Entry 9GU0 (electron microscopy, 2.96 A resolution); this record covers chains E and I of the 11 polymer chains in the assembly.

# Chain E
Molecule: Acetylcholine receptor subunit epsilon, Green fluorescent protein
Source organism: Homo sapiens
Notes: engineered mutation(s): EGFP insertion between residues R344 and A345 in the M3-M4 intracellular loop
UniProt: chimeric construct of Q04844, P42212: residues 1-333 from Q04844 (ACHE_HUMAN) positions 21-364 (UniProt number = residue number + 20); residues 333-342 from P42212 positions 2-238 (offset varies); residues 342-473 from Q04844 (ACHE_HUMAN) positions 362-493 (UniProt number = residue number + 20)
Amino-acid sequence (721 residues; row label = number of the first residue in the row; note: 67 numbers in that range are skipped by the numbering (no residue carries them; nothing is unmodelled there); a row labelled like 333A-333Z holds insertion residues (333A, then the next letters in order)):
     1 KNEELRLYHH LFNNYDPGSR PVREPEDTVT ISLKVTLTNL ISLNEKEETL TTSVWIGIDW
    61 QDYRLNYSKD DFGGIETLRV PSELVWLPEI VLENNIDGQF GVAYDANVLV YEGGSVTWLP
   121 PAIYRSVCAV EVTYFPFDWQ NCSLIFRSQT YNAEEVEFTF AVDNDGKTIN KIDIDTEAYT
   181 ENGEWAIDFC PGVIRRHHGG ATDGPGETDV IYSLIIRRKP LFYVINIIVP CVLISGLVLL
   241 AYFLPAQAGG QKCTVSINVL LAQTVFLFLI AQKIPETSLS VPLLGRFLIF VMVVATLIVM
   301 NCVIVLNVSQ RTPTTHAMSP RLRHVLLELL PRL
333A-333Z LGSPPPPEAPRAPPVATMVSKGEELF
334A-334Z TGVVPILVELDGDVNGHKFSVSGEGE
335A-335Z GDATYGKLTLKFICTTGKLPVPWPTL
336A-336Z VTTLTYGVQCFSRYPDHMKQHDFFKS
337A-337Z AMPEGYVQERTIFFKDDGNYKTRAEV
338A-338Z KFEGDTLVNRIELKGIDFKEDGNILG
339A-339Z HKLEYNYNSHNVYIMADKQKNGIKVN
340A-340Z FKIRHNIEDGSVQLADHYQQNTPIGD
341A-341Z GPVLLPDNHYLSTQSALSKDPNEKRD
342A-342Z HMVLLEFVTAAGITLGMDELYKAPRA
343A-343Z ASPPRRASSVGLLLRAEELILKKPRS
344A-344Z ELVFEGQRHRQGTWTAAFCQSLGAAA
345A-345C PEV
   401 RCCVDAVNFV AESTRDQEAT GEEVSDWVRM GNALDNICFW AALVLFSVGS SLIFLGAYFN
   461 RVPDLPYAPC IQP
Unresolved in the structure: 333A-333Z, 334A-334Z, 335A-335Z, 336A-336Z, 337A-337Z, 338A-338Z, 339A-339Z, 340A-340Z, 341A-341Z, 342A-342Z, 343A-343Z, 344A-344Z, 345A-345C
Construct notes: linker (333L-333S); conflict Leu336D (Phe64 in P42212), Thr336E (Ser65 in P42212), Leu342O (His231 in P42212)
Disulfides: Cys128-Cys142, Cys190-Cys470
Glycans and other covalent adducts: N-acetylglucosamine (NAG) linked to Asn66, Asn141
UniProt features mapped onto this chain:
  - glycosylation (N-linked (GlcNAc...) asparagine): Asn66, Asn141
  - modified residue: Tyr336F (Z: -2,3-didehydrotyrosine)
Reported in the primary citation:
  - contacts within the chain: Thr133-Ser280
  - mutagenesis - D163E/D173F, D173F, C190A, S280A: decreased expression

# Chain I
Molecule: Alpha-bungarotoxin
Source organism: Bungarus multicinctus
UniProt: P60615 (3L21A_BUNMU); residues 1-74 here correspond to UniProt positions 22-95 (UniProt number = residue number + 21)
Amino-acid sequence (74 residues; numbered 1 to 74; the number before each row is that of its first residue):
     1 IVCHTTATSP ISAVTCPPGE NLCYRKMWCD AFCSSRGKVV ELGCAATCPS KKPYEEVTCC
    61 STDKCNPHPK QRPG
Unresolved in the structure: 74
Disulfides: Cys3-Cys23, Cys16-Cys44, Cys29-Cys33, Cys48-Cys59, Cys60-Cys65

# Interface between chain E and chain I
Contacting residue pairs - 16 pairs, chain E then chain I:
  Lys34(E) - Ser34(I)
  Trp55(E) - Ala31(I)  hydrophobic
  Trp55(E) - Phe32(I)  hydrophobic
  Asp163(E) - Cys33(I)
  Asn164(E) - Cys33(I)
  Asn164(E) - Ser34(I)
  Asn164(E) - Ser35(I)  hydrogen bond (side chain-backbone)
  Asn164(E) - Gly37(I)  hydrogen bond (side chain-backbone)
  Asp175(E) - Asp30(I)
  Asp175(E) - Ala31(I)
  Thr176(E) - Tyr54(I)
  Glu177(E) - Trp28(I)
  Glu177(E) - Cys29(I)
  Ala178(E) - Asp30(I)
  Pro473(E) - Pro53(I)
  Pro473(E) - Tyr54(I)
Interface residues without a listed pair, chain E (13 interface residues in all): Thr36, Leu119, Val162, Asp173
Interface residues without a listed pair, chain I (12 interface residues in all): Arg36

# Summary
The interface between chain E and chain I involves 13 residues on one side and 12 on the other, with 2
hydrogen bonds. Among the polar pairs are Asn164(E)-Ser35(I) and Asn164(E)-Gly37(I). The paper reports that
D163E/D173F, D173F and C190A of chain E, among others, reduce expression; contacts within the chain involving
Thr133(E), Ser280(E) and Cys190(E) among others.
Here chain E is Acetylcholine receptor subunit epsilon, Green fluorescent protein (Homo sapiens) and chain I
is Alpha-bungarotoxin (Bungarus multicinctus). Entry 9GU0 (Human adult muscle nAChR in resting state in
detergent with alpha-bungarotoxin) was determined by electron microscopy together with 9GU1, 9GU2 and 9GU3
from the same study.
